9BLT - chains A and C of the 4 polymer chains in the assembly; structure by electron microscopy, 3.38 A resolution.

== Chain A ==
Protein: Stress-70 protein, mitochondrial
Organism: Homo sapiens
UniProt: P38646 (GRP75_HUMAN); residue numbers follow UniProt; this construct covers 47-639
Amino-acid sequence (594 residues; numbered 46 to 639; the number before each row is that of its first residue):
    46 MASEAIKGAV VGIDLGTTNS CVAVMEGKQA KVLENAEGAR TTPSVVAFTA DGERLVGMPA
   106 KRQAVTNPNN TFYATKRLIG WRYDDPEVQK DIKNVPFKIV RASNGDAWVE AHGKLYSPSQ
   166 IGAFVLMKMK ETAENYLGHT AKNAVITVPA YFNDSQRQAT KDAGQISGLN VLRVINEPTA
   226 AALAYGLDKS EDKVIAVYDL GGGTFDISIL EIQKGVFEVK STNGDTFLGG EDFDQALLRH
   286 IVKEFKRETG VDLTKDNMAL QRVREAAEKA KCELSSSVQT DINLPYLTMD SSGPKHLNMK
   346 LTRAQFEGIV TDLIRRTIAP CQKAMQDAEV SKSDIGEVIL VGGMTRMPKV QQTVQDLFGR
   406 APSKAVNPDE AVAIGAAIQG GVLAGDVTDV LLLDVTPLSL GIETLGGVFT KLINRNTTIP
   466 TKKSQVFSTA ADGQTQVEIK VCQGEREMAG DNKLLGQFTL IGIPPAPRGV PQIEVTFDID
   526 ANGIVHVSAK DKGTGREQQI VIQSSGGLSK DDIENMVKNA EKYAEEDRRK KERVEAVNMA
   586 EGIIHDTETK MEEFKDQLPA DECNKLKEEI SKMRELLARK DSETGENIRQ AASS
Sequence notes: initiating methionine (46); engineered mutation Trp126 (Arg in P38646)
UniProt features mapped onto this chain:
  - region: Val432 to Thr441 (Interdomain linker)
  - binding site (ADP): Thr63, Asn64, Glu313, Lys316, Ser320, Gly388, Arg391
  - modified residue: Lys76 (N6-acetyllysine), Thr87 (Phosphothreonine), Lys135 (N6-acetyllysine), Lys138 (N6-acetyllysine), Lys143 (N6-acetyllysine), Lys206 (N6-acetyllysine), Lys234 (N6-acetyllysine), Lys288 (N6-acetyllysine), Lys300 (N6-acetyllysine), Lys368 (N6-succinyllysine), Lys394 (N6-succinyllysine), Ser408 (Phosphoserine), Arg513 (Omega-N-methylarginine), Lys567 (N6-acetyllysine), Lys600 (N6-acetyllysine), Lys610 (N6-succinyllysine), Lys612 (N6-acetyllysine)
  - natural variant: Trp126 (R126W: In EVPLS; this construct carries the variant), Tyr128 (Y128C: In EVPLS), Ser212 (S212P: In SIDBA4; uncertain significance), Gly388 (G388S: In SIDBA4; uncertain significance), Glu415 (E415K: In SIDBA4; uncertain significance), Ile458 to Asn459 (deletion: In SIDBA4)
  - mutagenesis: Thr441 (T441A: No effect on interaction with UBXN2A), Pro442 (P442A: Abolishes interaction with UBXN2A), Gly489 (G489E: Significant loss of interaction with FXN and ISCU. Significant increase in interaction with NFS1), Lys555 (K555A: Reduces interaction with UBXN2A), Ile558 (I558A: Abolishes interaction with UBXN2A)
What the authors report for this chain:
  - disease-associated variants - R126W: decreased catalytic activity (citing earlier work)

== Chain C ==
Protein: GrpE protein homolog 1, mitochondrial
Organism: Homo sapiens
UniProt: Q9HAV7 (GRPE1_HUMAN); numbering as in UniProt (aligned over 59-217)
Amino-acid sequence (161 residues; numbered 59 to 219; the number before each row is that of its first residue):
    59 TLLEEKVKLE EQLKETVEKY KRALADTENL RQRSQKLVEE AKLYGIQAFC KDLLEVADVL
   119 EKATQCVPKE EIKDDNPHLK NLYEGLVMTE VQIQKVFTKH GLLKLNPVGA KFDPAEHEAL
   179 FHTPVEGKEP GTVALVSKVG YKLHGRTLRP ALVGVVKEAS A
Not modelled in the structure: 218-219
Sequence notes: engineered mutation Ala173 (Tyr in Q9HAV7); expression tag (218-219)
UniProt features mapped onto this chain:
  - modified residue: Lys94 (N6-acetyllysine), Lys100 (N6-acetyllysine), Lys120 (N6-succinyllysine), Lys215 (N6-acetyllysine)

== Chain A / chain C interface ==
Contacting residue pairs (32):
  Glu71(A) - Arg89(C)  salt bridge
  Lys73(A) - Glu86(C)  salt bridge
  Lys314(A) - Lys153(C)
  Glu318(A) - Lys153(C)  salt bridge
  Asn328(A) - Val149(C)
  Asn328(A) - Gln150(C)
  Pro330(A) - Met146(C)  hydrophobic
  Pro330(A) - Gln150(C)
  Tyr331(A) - Asn139(C)
  Tyr331(A) - Leu140(C)
  Pro339(A) - Asn139(C)  hydrogen bond (backbone-side chain)
  His341(A) - Asn139(C)  hydrogen bond
  His341(A) - Glu142(C)
  His341(A) - Gly143(C)
  His341(A) - Met146(C)
  Asn343(A) - Met146(C)
  Asp431(A) - Tyr78(C)
  Val435(A) - Glu86(C)
  Leu437(A) - Lys79(C)
  Leu438(A) - Leu82(C)
  Asn461(A) - Gln90(C)  hydrogen bond (backbone-side chain)
  Thr462(A) - Asn87(C)
  Thr463(A) - Ala83(C)
  Thr463(A) - Glu86(C)
  Thr463(A) - Asn87(C)
  Pro465(A) - Lys79(C)
  Pro465(A) - Arg80(C)
  Pro465(A) - Ala83(C)
  Thr466(A) - Asn87(C)
  Asp523(A) - Arg80(C)  salt bridge
  Asp525(A) - Glu76(C)
  Asp525(A) - Arg80(C)  salt bridge
Also at the interface, not in a pair above, chain A (25 interface residues in all): Gly72, Leu342, Lys467, Ile524
Also at the interface, not in a pair above, chain C (20 interface residues in all): Asp84, Thr147

== In short ==
Chain A and chain C form an interface of 25 and 20 residues respectively, with 3 hydrogen bonds and 5 salt
bridges. Polar contacts include Glu71(A)-Arg89(C), Lys73(A)-Glu86(C) and Glu318(A)-Lys153(C). Curated
annotation (UniProt) lists 7 ADP-binding residues and 5 mutagenesis sites on chain A. The paper reports that
R126W of chain A reduces catalytic activity.
Here chain A is Stress-70 protein, mitochondrial and chain C is GrpE protein homolog 1, mitochondrial, both
from Homo sapiens. Entry 9BLT (Structure of the human mitochondrial Hsp70 (mortalin; R126W mutant) bound to
nucleotide exchange factor GrpEL1 (Y173A ...) was determined by electron microscopy, deposited together with
9BLS and 9BLU.
